PDB entry 7RNO | solution NMR | chains A and C of the 3 polymer chains in the assembly

[Chain A]
Name: Major histocompatibility complex class I-related gene protein
Organism: Homo sapiens
UniProtKB: chimeric construct of Q95460, C1ITJ8: residues 2-180 from Q95460 (HMR1_HUMAN) positions 23-201 (UniProt number = residue number + 21); residues 181-271 from C1ITJ8 positions 198-288 (UniProt number = residue number + 17)
Sequence (271 residues; each row starts with the number of its first residue):
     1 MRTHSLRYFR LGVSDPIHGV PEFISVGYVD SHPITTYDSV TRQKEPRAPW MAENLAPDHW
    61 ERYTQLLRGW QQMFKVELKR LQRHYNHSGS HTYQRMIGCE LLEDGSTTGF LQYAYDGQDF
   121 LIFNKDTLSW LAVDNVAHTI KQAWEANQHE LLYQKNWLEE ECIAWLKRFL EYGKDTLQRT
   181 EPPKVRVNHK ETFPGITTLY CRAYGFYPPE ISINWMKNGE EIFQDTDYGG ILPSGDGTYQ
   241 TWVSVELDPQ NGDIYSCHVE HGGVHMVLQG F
Disordered / not traced: 1-3
Sequence notes: initiating methionine (1)
Small-molecule neighbours: Acetyl 6-formylpterin (30W; N-(6-formyl-4-oxo-3,4-dihydropteridin-2-yl)acetamide): Tyr8, Lys44, Leu67, Trp70, Tyr153, Trp157, Glu161, Trp165
Swiss-Prot annotation at these positions:
  - binding site (5-(2-oxoethylideneamino)-6-(D-ribitylamino)uracil): Arg10, Ser25, Lys44, Arg95, Tyr153, Gln154
  - binding site (5-(2-oxopropylideneamino)-6-(D-ribitylamino)uracil): Arg10, Ser25, Lys44, Arg95, Tyr153, Gln154
  - binding site (7-hydroxy-6-methyl-8-(1-D-ribityl)lumazine): Arg10, Ser25, Lys44, Arg95, Tyr153, Gln154
  - binding site (8-(9H-purin-6-yl)-2-oxa-8-azabicyclo[3.3.1]nona-3,6-diene-4,6-dicarbaldehyde): Arg10, Lys44, His59, Arg95
  - binding site (2-amino-4-oxopteridine-6-carbaldehyde): Lys44
  - binding site (pyridoxal): Lys44
  - glycosylation: Asn86 (N-linked (GlcNAc...) asparagine)

[Chain C]
Name: TAP binding protein-like variant
Organism: Homo sapiens
UniProtKB: Q53GH5 (Q53GH5_HUMAN); residues 1-384 here correspond to UniProt positions 22-405 (UniProt number = residue number + 21)
Sequence (396 residues; numbered 1 to 396; the number before each row is that of its first residue):
     1 KPHPAEGQWR AVDVVLDCFL VKDGAHRGAX ASSEDRARAS LVLKQVPVLD DGSLEDFTDF
    61 QGGTLAQDDP PIIFEASVDL VQIPQAEALL HADCSGKEVT CEISRYFLQM TETTVKTAAW
   121 FMANVQVSGG GPSISLVMKT PRVAKNEVLW HPTLNLPLSP QGTVRTAVEF QVMTQTQSLS
   181 FLLGSSASLD CGFSMAPGLD LISVEWRLQH KGRGQLVYSW TAGQGQAVRK GATLEPAQLG
   241 MARDASLTLP GLTIQDEGTY ICQITTSLYR AQQIIQLNIQ ASPKVRLSLA NEALLPTLIC
   301 DIAGYYPLDV VVTWTREELG GSPAQVSGAS FSSLRQSVAG TYSISSSLTA EPGSAGATYT
   361 CQVTHISLEE PLGASTQVVP PERRLEGGLE VLFQGP
Disordered / not traced: 1, 385-396
Modified / non-standard residues: 3X9 (3-{[(1-hydroxy-2,2,5,5-tetramethyl-2,5-dihydro-1H-pyrrol-3-yl)methyl]disulfanyl}-L-alanine) at position 30
Sequence notes: conflict 3X9_30 (Leu51 in Q53GH5), Trp120 (Arg141 in Q53GH5); expression tag (385-396)

[How chain A and chain C interact]
Pairs across the interface - 62 pairs, chain A then chain C:
  Arg80(A) - Ala29(C)
  Arg83(A) - Arg27(C)
  Arg83(A) - Gly28(C)
  His84(A) - Gly28(C)
  His84(A) - Ala29(C)
  His84(A) - 3X9_30(C)
  Asn86(A) - Arg27(C)
  Thr108(A) - Arg213(C)
  Phe110(A) - Gly212(C)
  Leu111(A) - Gly212(C)
  Gln112(A) - Gly212(C)
  Ile122(A) - Gln209(C)
  Ile122(A) - Gly212(C)
  Ile122(A) - Arg213(C)
  Asn124(A) - Gly214(C)
  Asp126(A) - Arg213(C)
  Thr127(A) - Arg207(C)
  Leu131(A) - Gln209(C)
  Leu131(A) - Gly214(C)
  Leu131(A) - Ile261(C)
  Ala132(A) - Gln209(C)
  Ala132(A) - Ile274(C)
  Val133(A) - Gln276(C)
  Thr139(A) - Ala31(C)
  Thr139(A) - Ser32(C)
  Thr139(A) - Ser33(C)
  Ile140(A) - 3X9_30(C)
  Gln142(A) - Ser32(C)
  Ala143(A) - 3X9_30(C)
  Ala143(A) - Ala31(C)
  Ala143(A) - Ser32(C)
  Trp144(A) - 3X9_30(C)
  Ala146(A) - Leu108(C)
  Ala146(A) - Met110(C)
  Ala146(A) - Thr111(C)
  Asn147(A) - 3X9_30(C)
  Asn147(A) - Met110(C)
  Gln148(A) - Thr111(C)
  Gln148(A) - Glu112(C)
  Gln148(A) - Thr114(C)
  His149(A) - Met110(C)
  Thr192(A) - Ile299(C)
  Phe193(A) - Arg286(C)
  Phe193(A) - Leu287(C)
  Phe193(A) - Ser288(C)
  Phe193(A) - Ile299(C)
  Phe193(A) - Asp301(C)
  Pro194(A) - Ser288(C)
  Pro194(A) - Ile299(C)
  Ile196(A) - Arg286(C)
  Asp225(A) - Ser337(C)
  Asp225(A) - Val338(C)
  Thr226(A) - Gln336(C)
  Thr226(A) - Ser337(C)
  Thr226(A) - Val338(C)
  Asp227(A) - Arg335(C)
  Asp227(A) - Gln336(C)
  Tyr228(A) - Arg335(C)
  Tyr228(A) - Gln336(C)
  Tyr228(A) - Val338(C)
  Trp242(A) - Arg335(C)
  Glu246(A) - Arg286(C)
Interface residues without a listed pair, chain A (38 interface residues in all): Gly109, Phe123, His138, Lys141
Interface residues without a listed pair, chain C (35 interface residues in all): His26, Lys211, Thr259, Gln272, Cys300, Leu334

[In short]
The interface between chain A and chain C involves 38 residues on one side and 35 on the other. Chain A binds
Acetyl 6-formylpterin.
Here chain A is Major histocompatibility complex class I-related gene protein and chain C is TAP binding
protein-like variant, both from Homo sapiens. Entry 7RNO (Model of the Ac-6-FP/hpMR1/bB2m/TAPBPR complex from
integrated docking, NMR and restrained MD) was determined by solution NMR.
